6MJZ - chains B and C of the 5 polymer chains in the assembly; structure by electron microscopy, 4.30 A resolution (low resolution: residue-level contacts below are approximate; hydrogen-bond / salt-bridge calls are withheld).

== Chain B (and C) ==
Molecule: Fusion glycoprotein F0
From: Human parainfluenza virus 3
Notes: chain C of this document is another copy of the same molecule, construct and numbering; everything in this record applies to it too
UniProtKB: A0A059QA82 (A0A059QA82_9MONO); residue numbers follow UniProt; this construct covers 19-481
Amino-acid sequence (495 residues; each row starts with the number of its first residue):
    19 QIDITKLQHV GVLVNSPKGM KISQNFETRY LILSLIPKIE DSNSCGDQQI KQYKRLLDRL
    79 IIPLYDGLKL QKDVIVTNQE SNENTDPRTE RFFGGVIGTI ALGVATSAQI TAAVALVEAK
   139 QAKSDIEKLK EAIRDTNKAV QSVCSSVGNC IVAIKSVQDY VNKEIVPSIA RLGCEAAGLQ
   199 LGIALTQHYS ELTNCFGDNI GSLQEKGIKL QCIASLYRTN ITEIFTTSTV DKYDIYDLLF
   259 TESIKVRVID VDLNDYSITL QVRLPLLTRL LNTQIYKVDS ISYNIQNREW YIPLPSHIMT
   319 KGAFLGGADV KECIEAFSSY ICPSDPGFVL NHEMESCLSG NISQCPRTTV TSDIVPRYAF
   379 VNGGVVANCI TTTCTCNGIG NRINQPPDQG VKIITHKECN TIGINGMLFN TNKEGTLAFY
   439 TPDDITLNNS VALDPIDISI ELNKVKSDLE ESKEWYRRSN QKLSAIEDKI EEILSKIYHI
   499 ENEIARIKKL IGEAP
Not modelled in the structure: 19, 91-123, 215-224, 261-262, 473-513 (chain C: 19, 85-123, 474-513)
Cystine bridges: C63-C192, C162-C168, C213-C230, C331-C340, C355-C363, C387-C392, C394-C417
Construct notes: engineered mutation C162 (Gln in A0A059QA82), C168 (Leu in A0A059QA82), C213 (Ile in A0A059QA82), C230 (Gly in A0A059QA82), V463 (Ala in A0A059QA82), Y474 (Ile in A0A059QA82); expression tag (482-513)
Reported in the primary citation:
  - mutagenesis - I172C/N238C/I474Y: increased stability
  - mutagenesis - I213C/G230C/A463V/I474Y (250-fold): increased signaling in response to postfusion F

== How chain B and chain C interact ==
Pairs across the interface (35):
  Q67(B) - Y178(C)
  L74(B) - R236(C)
  L78(B) - R236(C)
  Q89(B) - T429(C)
  K90(B) - T429(C)
  T124(B) - D371(C)
  T124(B) - V373(C)
  T124(B) - Y376(C)
  S125(B) - P374(C)
  S125(B) - R375(C)
  S125(B) - Y376(C)
  Q127(B) - Y376(C)
  I128(B) - R375(C)
  I128(B) - Y376(C)
  I128(B) - F378(C)
  T129(B) - R375(C)
  V132(B) - R375(C)
  V132(B) - M425(C)
  L197(B) - L190(C)
  L197(B) - Q198(C)
  I201(B) - I201(C)
  F346(B) - T369(C)
  V347(B) - T369(C)
  N349(B) - D455(C)
  N349(B) - I458(C)
  E351(B) - I458(C)
  V449(B) - S457(C)
  V449(B) - I458(C)
  V449(B) - N461(C)
  L451(B) - P453(C)
  I456(B) - L460(C)
  E459(B) - K464(C)
  D466(B) - K471(C)
  L467(B) - K471(C)
  S470(B) - K471(C)
Interface residues without a listed pair, chain B (29 interface residues in all): E193, S208, N447, A450, L460
Interface residues without a listed pair, chain C (29 interface residues in all): R189, Q205, N380, G381, N430, I454, I456

== In short ==
The chain B/chain C interface involves 29 residues from each chain. From the paper: I172C/N238C/I474Y of chain
B increase stability; I213C/G230C/A463V/I474Y of chain B increase signaling in response to postfusion F.
Both chains are Fusion glycoprotein F0 (Human parainfluenza virus 3). Entry 6MJZ (Cryo-EM structure of Human
Parainfluenza Virus Type 3 (hPIV3) in complex with antibody PIA174) was determined by electron microscopy.
